PDB entry 9D10 | X-ray diffraction, 1.80 A resolution | chain A

== Chain A ==
Molecule: Photoactive yellow protein
Organism: Halorhodospira halophila
Reference sequence: P16113 (PYP_HALHA); numbering as in UniProt (aligned over 1-125)
Chain sequence (125 residues; row label = number of the first residue in the row):
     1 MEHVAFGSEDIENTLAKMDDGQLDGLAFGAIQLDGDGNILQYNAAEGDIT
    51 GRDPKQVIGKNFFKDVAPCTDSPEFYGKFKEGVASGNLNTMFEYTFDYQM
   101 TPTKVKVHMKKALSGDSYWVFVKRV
Curated features (UniProtKB/Swiss-Prot):
  - modified residue: Cys69 (S-(4-hydroxycinnamyl)cysteine)
Covalent attachments: 4'-hydroxycinnamic acid (HC4) linked to Cys69
Small-molecule neighbours: 4'-hydroxycinnamic acid (HC4): Ile31, Tyr42, Glu46, Thr50, Arg52, Phe62, Val66, Ala67, Pro68, Thr70, Phe96, Asp97, Tyr98

== Overview ==
4'-hydroxycinnamic acid is covalently linked to Cys69.
Chain A is Photoactive yellow protein (Halorhodospira halophila); the structure, Photoactive Yellow Protein,
crystals from PEG, room temperature, was determined by X-ray diffraction (same publication as 9CUF and 9D2H).
